6O61 - chains B and C of the 6 polymer chains in the assembly; structure by X-ray diffraction, 2.60 A resolution.

Chain B:
Name: Tubulin beta-2B chain
Source organism: Sus scrofa
Reference sequence: A0A287AGU7 (A0A287AGU7_PIG); numbering as in UniProt (aligned over 1-445)
Chain sequence (445 residues; numbered 1 to 445; the number before each row is that of its first residue):
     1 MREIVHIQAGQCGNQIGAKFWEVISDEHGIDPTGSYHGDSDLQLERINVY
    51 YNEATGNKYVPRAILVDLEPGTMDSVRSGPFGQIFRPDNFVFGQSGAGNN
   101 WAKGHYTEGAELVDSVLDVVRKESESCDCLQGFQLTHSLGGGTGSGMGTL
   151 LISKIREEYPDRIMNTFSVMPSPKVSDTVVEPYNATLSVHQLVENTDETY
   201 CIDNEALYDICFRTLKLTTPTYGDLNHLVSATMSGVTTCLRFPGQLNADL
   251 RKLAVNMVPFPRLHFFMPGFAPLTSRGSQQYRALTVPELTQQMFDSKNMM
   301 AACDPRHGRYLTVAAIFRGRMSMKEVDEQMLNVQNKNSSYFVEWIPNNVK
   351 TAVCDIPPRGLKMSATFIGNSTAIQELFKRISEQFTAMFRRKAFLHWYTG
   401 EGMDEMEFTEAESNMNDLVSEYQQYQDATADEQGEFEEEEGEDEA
Not modelled in the structure: 1, 429-445
Bound ions: Mg2+: Q11 (together with GDP)
Residues lining bound ligands:
  - GDP (guanosine-5'-diphosphate): G10, Q11, C12, Q15, I16, D67, A97, N99, S138, G140, G141, G142, T143, G144, P171, V175, D177, E181, N204, Y222, L225, N226
  - KUM ([2-(1H-indol-3-yl)-1H-imidazol-5-yl](3,4,5-trimethoxyphenyl)methanone): Y200, V236, C239, L240, L246, A248, D249, L250, K252, L253, N256, M257, T312, V313, A314, I316, N347, N348, V349, K350, A352, I368

Chain C:
Name: Tubulin alpha-1B chain
Source organism: Sus scrofa
Reference sequence: Q2XVP4 (TBA1B_PIG); numbering as in UniProt (aligned over 1-450)
Chain sequence (450 residues; numbered 1 to 450; the number before each row is that of its first residue):
     1 MRECISIHVGQAGVQIGNACWELYCLEHGIQPDGQMPSDKTIGGGDDSFN
    51 TFFSETGAGKHVPRAVFVDLEPTVIDEVRTGTYRQLFHPEQLITGKEDAA
   101 NNYARGHYTIGKEIIDLVLDRIRKLADQCTGLQGFLVFHSFGGGTGSGFT
   151 SLLMERLSVDYGKKSKLEFSIYPAPQVSTAVVEPYNSILTTHTTLEHSDC
   201 AFMVDNEAIYDICRRNLDIERPTYTNLNRLISQIVSSITASLRFDGALNV
   251 DLTEFQTNLVPYPRIHFPLATYAPVISAEKAYHEQLSVAEITNACFEPAN
   301 QMVKCDPRHGKYMACCLLYRGDVVPKDVNAAIATIKTKRSIQFVDWCPTG
   351 FKVGINYQPPTVVPGGDLAKVQRAVCMLSNTTAIAEAWARLDHKFDLMYA
   401 KRAFVHWYVGEGMEEGEFSEAREDMAALEKDYEEVGVDSVEGEGEEEGEE
Not modelled in the structure: 441-450
Swiss-Prot annotation at these positions:
  - motif: M1 to C4 (MREC motif)
  - active site: E254
  - binding site (GTP): G10, Q11, A12, Q15, E71, A99, S140, G143, G144, T145, G146, T179, E183, N206, Y224, N228, L252
  - binding site (Mg(2+)): E71
  - modified residue: K40 (N6,N6,N6-trimethyllysine), S48 (Phosphoserine), S232 (Phosphoserine), Y282 (3'-nitrotyrosine), R339 (Omega-N-methylarginine), S439 (Phosphoserine), E443 (5-glutamyl polyglutamate), E445 (5-glutamyl polyglutamate)
  - cross-link (Glycyl lysine isopeptide (Lys-Gly)): K326 (interchain with G-Cter in ubiquitin), K370 (interchain with G-Cter in ubiquitin)
Bound ions: Ca2+: D39, T41, G44, E55
Residues lining bound ligands:
  - GTP (guanosine-5'-triphosphate): G10, Q11, A12, Q15, I16, D69, D98, A99, A100, N101, S140, G142, G143, G144, T145, G146, I171, P173, V177, T179, E183, N206, Y224, L227, N228, I231
  - KUM ([2-(1H-indol-3-yl)-1H-imidazol-5-yl](3,4,5-trimethoxyphenyl)methanone): N101, T179, A180, V181

Interface between chain B and chain C:
Contacting residue pairs (37):
  Q94(B) - M1(C)
  S95(B) - R2(C)
  N99(B) - E254(C)
  D177(B) - E254(C)
  D177(B) - K352(C)  hydrogen bond (backbone-side chain)
  T178(B) - E254(C)
  T178(B) - N258(C)
  V179(B) - N258(C)  hydrogen bond (backbone-side chain)
  V179(B) - P348(C)  hydrophobic
  V180(B) - T257(C)
  T219(B) - K326(C)
  T219(B) - N329(C)
  A387(B) - W346(C)
  M388(B) - W346(C)
  R390(B) - D345(C)  salt bridge
  R390(B) - S439(C)  hydrogen bond
  R391(B) - Y262(C)  hydrogen bond (backbone-side chain)
  R391(B) - D345(C)  salt bridge
  R391(B) - W346(C)
  R391(B) - E434(C)  hydrogen bond (side chain-backbone)
  R391(B) - V435(C)
  R391(B) - V437(C)  hydrogen bond (side chain-backbone)
  R391(B) - D438(C)
  R391(B) - S439(C)  hydrogen bond
  K392(B) - Y262(C)
  A393(B) - Y262(C)
  A393(B) - W346(C)  hydrophobic
  F394(B) - T257(C)
  F394(B) - N258(C)
  F394(B) - V260(C)
  F394(B) - P261(C)  hydrogen bond (backbone-backbone)
  H396(B) - V260(C)  hydrogen bond (side chain-backbone)
  H396(B) - P261(C)
  H396(B) - P263(C)
  W397(B) - Q256(C)
  W397(B) - T257(C)  hydrogen bond (side chain-backbone)
  W397(B) - V260(C)
Other interface residues (no listed pair), chain B (19 interface residues in all): G98, L395

Overview:
Chain B and chain C form an interface of 19 and 21 residues respectively; the contacts include 10 hydrogen
bonds and 2 salt bridges. Polar pairs include R390(B)-D345(C), R391(B)-D345(C) and D177(B)-K352(C). Chain B
binds GDP and compound KUM. Chain C binds GTP and compound KUM.
Chain B is Tubulin beta-2B chain and chain C is Tubulin alpha-1B chain, both from Sus scrofa; the structure,
Tubulin-RB3_SLD-TTL in complex with compound ABI-231, was determined by X-ray diffraction, deposited together
with 6O5M and 6O5N.
